5H9A - chain A; structure by X-ray diffraction, 1.38 A resolution.

# Chain A
Name: Retinol-binding protein 1
From: Homo sapiens
Reference sequence: P09455 (RET1_HUMAN); residues 1-134 here correspond to UniProt positions 2-135 (UniProt number = residue number + 1)
Chain sequence (140 residues; each row starts with the number of its first residue):
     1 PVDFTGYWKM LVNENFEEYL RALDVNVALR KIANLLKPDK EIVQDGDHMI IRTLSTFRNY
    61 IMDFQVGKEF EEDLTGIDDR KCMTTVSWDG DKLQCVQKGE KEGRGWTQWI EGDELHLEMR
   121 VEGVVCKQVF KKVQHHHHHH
Disordered / not traced: 140
Construct notes: expression tag (135-140)
Swiss-Prot annotation at these positions:
  - region: Arg21 to Lys31 (Important for interaction with STRA6)
  - binding site (all-trans-retinol): Lys40, Met62, Gln108
What the authors report for this chain:
  - conformationally variable residues (helix shift, loop rearrangement, side-chain flip): Phe16, Leu20, Asp24 to Leu36, Thr53 to Tyr60, Asp73 to Lys81

# Summary
From UniProt: 3 all-trans-retinol-binding residues. From the paper: conformational variability at Phe16, Leu20
and Asp24 among others.
Chain A is Retinol-binding protein 1 (Homo sapiens); the structure, Crystal structure of the Apo form of human
cellular retinol binding protein 1, was determined by X-ray diffraction together with 5H8T, 5HA1 and 5HBS from
the same study.
